Entry 5OM5 (X-ray diffraction, 1.59 A resolution); this record covers chains A and B.

== Chain A ==
Protein: Alpha-1-antichymotrypsin
Organism: Homo sapiens
UniProtKB: P01011 (AACT_HUMAN); residues 3-360 here correspond to UniProt positions 26-383 (UniProt number = residue number + 23)
Chain sequence (369 residues; numbered -8 to 360; the number before each row is that of its first residue; numbers below 1 keep their minus sign (Met-8 is residue -8)):
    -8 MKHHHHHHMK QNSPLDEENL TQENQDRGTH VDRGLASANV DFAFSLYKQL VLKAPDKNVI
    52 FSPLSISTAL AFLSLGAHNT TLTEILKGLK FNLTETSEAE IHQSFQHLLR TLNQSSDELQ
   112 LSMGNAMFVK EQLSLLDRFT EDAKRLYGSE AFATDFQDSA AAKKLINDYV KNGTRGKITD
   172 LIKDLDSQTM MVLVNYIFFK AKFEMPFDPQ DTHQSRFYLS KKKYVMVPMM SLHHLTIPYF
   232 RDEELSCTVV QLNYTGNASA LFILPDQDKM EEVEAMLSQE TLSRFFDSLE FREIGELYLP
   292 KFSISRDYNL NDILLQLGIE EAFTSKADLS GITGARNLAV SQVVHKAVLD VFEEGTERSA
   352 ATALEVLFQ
Disordered / not traced: -8 to 21, 245
Construct notes: initiating methionine (-8); expression tag (-7 to 2); engineered mutation Arg24 (Leu47 in P01011), Phe194 (Trp217 in P01011), Tyr215 (Trp238 in P01011), Gln242 (Glu265 in P01011), Asn244 (Lys267 in P01011), Ser269 (Leu292 in P01011), Gln270 (Pro293 in P01011), Ser274 (Lys297 in P01011), Phe276 (Trp299 in P01011), Phe277 (Arg300 in P01011), Arg349 (Ala372 in P01011), Leu355 (Val378 in P01011), Glu356 (Lys379 in P01011), Val357 (Ile380 in P01011), Leu358 (Thr381 in P01011), Phe359 (Leu382 in P01011), Gln360 (Leu383 in P01011)
UniProt features mapped onto this chain:
  - DNA-binding region: Lys212 to Lys214
  - region: Gly346 to Glu348, Ser350 to Ala354 (RCL)
  - glycosylation (N-linked (GlcNAc...) asparagine): Asn10, Asn70, Asn83, Asn104, Asn163, Asn248

== Chain B ==
Protein: Alpha-1-antichymotrypsin
Organism: Homo sapiens
UniProtKB: P01011 (AACT_HUMAN); residues 361-400 here correspond to UniProt positions 384-423 (UniProt number = residue number + 23)
Chain sequence (40 residues; numbered 361 to 400; the number before each row is that of its first residue):
   361 GPLVETRTIV RFNRPFLMII VDHFTWSIFF MSKVTNPKQA
Disordered / not traced: 361-366
Construct notes: engineered mutation Gly361 (Ser384 in P01011), Pro362 (Ala385 in P01011), Asp382 (Pro405 in P01011), His383 (Thr406 in P01011), Phe384 (Asp407 in P01011), Trp386 (Gln409 in P01011), Ser387 (Asn410 in P01011)

== Interface between chain A and chain B ==
Pairs across the interface (122):
  Asp23(A) - Phe384(B)
  Ala27(A) - Thr385(B)
  Ala27(A) - Trp386(B)  hydrophobic
  Asn30(A) - Thr385(B)  hydrogen bond (side chain-backbone)
  Asn30(A) - Trp386(B)
  Asn30(A) - Ser387(B)
  Val31(A) - Trp386(B)
  Ala34(A) - Ile388(B)  hydrophobic
  Phe35(A) - Ile379(B)  hydrophobic
  Phe35(A) - Met391(B)  hydrophobic
  Tyr38(A) - Leu377(B)
  Tyr38(A) - Met391(B)  hydrophobic
  Tyr38(A) - Lys393(B)
  Val42(A) - Lys393(B)
  Pro46(A) - Lys393(B)  hydrogen bond (backbone-side chain)
  Asp47(A) - Thr395(B)  hydrogen bond (backbone-side chain)
  Lys48(A) - Lys393(B)
  Lys48(A) - Thr395(B)
  Asn49(A) - Lys393(B)
  Asn49(A) - Val394(B)
  Asn49(A) - Thr395(B)  hydrogen bond (side chain-backbone)
  Asn49(A) - Asn396(B)  hydrogen bond (side chain-backbone)
  Asn49(A) - Gln399(B)
  Asn49(A) - Ala400(B)  hydrogen bond (side chain-backbone)
  Val50(A) - Ser392(B)
  Val50(A) - Lys393(B)  hydrogen bond (backbone-backbone)
  Ile51(A) - Met391(B)
  Ile51(A) - Ser392(B)
  Phe52(A) - Phe390(B)
  Phe52(A) - Met391(B)  hydrogen bond (backbone-backbone)
  Ser53(A) - Phe389(B)  hydrogen bond (side chain-backbone)
  Ser53(A) - Phe390(B)
  Pro54(A) - Ile388(B)
  Pro54(A) - Phe389(B)
  Leu55(A) - Ser387(B)
  Leu55(A) - Ile388(B)  hydrogen bond (backbone-backbone)
  Leu55(A) - Phe389(B)  hydrophobic
  Leu99(A) - Asp382(B)
  Leu99(A) - Ser387(B)
  Leu99(A) - Phe389(B)  hydrophobic
  Leu103(A) - Phe389(B)  hydrophobic
  Ile188(A) - Phe390(B)  hydrophobic
  Phe190(A) - Phe390(B)  hydrophobic
  Arg207(A) - Asn373(B)
  Phe208(A) - Phe372(B)
  Phe208(A) - Asn373(B)
  Phe208(A) - Arg374(B)
  Phe208(A) - Pro375(B)
  Phe208(A) - Thr395(B)
  Phe208(A) - Pro397(B)
  Tyr209(A) - Asn373(B)  hydrogen bond (backbone-backbone)
  Tyr209(A) - Arg374(B)
  Tyr209(A) - Pro375(B)
  Leu210(A) - Pro375(B)
  Leu210(A) - Thr395(B)
  Leu210(A) - Asn396(B)
  Val216(A) - Asn396(B)
  Met217(A) - Lys398(B)  hydrogen bond (backbone-side chain)
  Val218(A) - Lys398(B)
  Met220(A) - Phe372(B)
  Met220(A) - Asn373(B)
  Tyr230(A) - Thr368(B)
  Tyr230(A) - Val370(B)  hydrophobic
  Asn248(A) - Val381(B)
  Asn248(A) - Asp382(B)
  Asn248(A) - His383(B)  hydrogen bond (backbone-backbone)
  Ala249(A) - Ile380(B)
  Ala249(A) - Val381(B)
  Ala249(A) - Phe389(B)  hydrophobic
  Ala251(A) - Ile379(B)
  Ala251(A) - Ile380(B)  hydrophobic
  Leu252(A) - Leu377(B)
  Leu252(A) - Met378(B)
  Leu252(A) - Ile379(B)  hydrogen bond (backbone-backbone)
  Phe253(A) - Phe372(B)  hydrophobic
  Phe253(A) - Leu377(B)
  Phe253(A) - Met378(B)  hydrophobic
  Ile254(A) - Phe376(B)
  Ile254(A) - Leu377(B)  hydrogen bond (backbone-backbone)
  Ile254(A) - Ile379(B)  hydrophobic
  Leu255(A) - Val370(B)  hydrophobic
  Leu255(A) - Arg371(B)
  Leu255(A) - Phe372(B)  hydrophobic
  Leu255(A) - Arg374(B)
  Leu255(A) - Phe376(B)  hydrophobic
  Pro256(A) - Arg374(B)  hydrogen bond (backbone-side chain)
  Pro256(A) - Pro375(B)
  Asp257(A) - Arg374(B)
  Gln258(A) - Arg374(B)
  Met261(A) - Pro375(B)
  Met261(A) - Phe376(B)
  Met261(A) - Leu377(B)  hydrophobic
  Met261(A) - Lys393(B)
  Glu265(A) - Lys393(B)  salt bridge
  Leu268(A) - Met391(B)  hydrophobic
  Leu273(A) - Trp386(B)  hydrophobic
  Ser274(A) - Trp386(B)
  Phe277(A) - Val381(B)  hydrophobic
  Arg283(A) - Thr368(B)  hydrogen bond
  Ile285(A) - Thr368(B)
  Gly286(A) - Thr368(B)  hydrogen bond (backbone-backbone)
  Glu287(A) - Thr368(B)  hydrogen bond (backbone-backbone)
  Glu287(A) - Ile369(B)
  Glu287(A) - Val370(B)  hydrogen bond (backbone-backbone)
  Leu288(A) - Val370(B)
  Leu288(A) - Phe372(B)  hydrophobic
  Tyr289(A) - Val370(B)  hydrogen bond (backbone-backbone)
  Tyr289(A) - Arg371(B)
  Tyr289(A) - Phe372(B)  hydrogen bond (backbone-backbone)
  Leu290(A) - Phe372(B)  hydrophobic
  Pro291(A) - Phe372(B)
  Phe293(A) - Val394(B)  hydrophobic
  Phe293(A) - Pro397(B)  hydrophobic
  Ile295(A) - Ala400(B)
  Ser296(A) - Ala400(B)  hydrogen bond (backbone-backbone)
  Leu340(A) - Met378(B)  hydrophobic
  Leu340(A) - Ser392(B)
  Arg349(A) - Met378(B)
  Arg349(A) - Ile380(B)
  Arg349(A) - Phe390(B)
  Ser350(A) - Phe390(B)
  Ala351(A) - Phe390(B)  hydrophobic
Interface residues without a listed pair, chain A (71 interface residues in all): Leu26, Ser95, Val241, Ser250, Val264, Glu284, Ser294, Arg297, Val342
Interface residues without a listed pair, chain B (34 interface residues in all): Arg367

== Summary ==
The interface between chain A and chain B involves 71 residues on one side and 34 on the other, with 23
hydrogen bonds and 1 salt bridge. Among the polar pairs are Glu265(A)-Lys393(B), Asn30(A)-Thr385(B) and
Pro46(A)-Lys393(B).
Here chain A is Alpha-1-antichymotrypsin and chain B is Alpha-1-antichymotrypsin, both from Homo sapiens.
Entry 5OM5 (Crystal structure of Alpha1-antichymotrypsin variant DBS-I-allo1: an allosterically triggered
drug-binding serpin for doxycycline) was determined by X-ray diffraction together with 5OM2, 5OM3, 5OM6, 5OM7,
5OM8 and 6FTP from the same study.
